PDB entry 4RF8 | X-ray diffraction, 2.17 A resolution | chain A

== Chain A ==
Name: Arginine kinase
Organism: Anthopleura japonica
Notes: EC 2.7.3.3
UniProtKB: O15992 (KARG_ANTJA); residue numbers follow UniProt; this construct covers 1-715
Amino-acid sequence (718 residues; row label = number of the first residue in the row; numbers below 1 keep their minus sign (Gly-2 is residue -2)):
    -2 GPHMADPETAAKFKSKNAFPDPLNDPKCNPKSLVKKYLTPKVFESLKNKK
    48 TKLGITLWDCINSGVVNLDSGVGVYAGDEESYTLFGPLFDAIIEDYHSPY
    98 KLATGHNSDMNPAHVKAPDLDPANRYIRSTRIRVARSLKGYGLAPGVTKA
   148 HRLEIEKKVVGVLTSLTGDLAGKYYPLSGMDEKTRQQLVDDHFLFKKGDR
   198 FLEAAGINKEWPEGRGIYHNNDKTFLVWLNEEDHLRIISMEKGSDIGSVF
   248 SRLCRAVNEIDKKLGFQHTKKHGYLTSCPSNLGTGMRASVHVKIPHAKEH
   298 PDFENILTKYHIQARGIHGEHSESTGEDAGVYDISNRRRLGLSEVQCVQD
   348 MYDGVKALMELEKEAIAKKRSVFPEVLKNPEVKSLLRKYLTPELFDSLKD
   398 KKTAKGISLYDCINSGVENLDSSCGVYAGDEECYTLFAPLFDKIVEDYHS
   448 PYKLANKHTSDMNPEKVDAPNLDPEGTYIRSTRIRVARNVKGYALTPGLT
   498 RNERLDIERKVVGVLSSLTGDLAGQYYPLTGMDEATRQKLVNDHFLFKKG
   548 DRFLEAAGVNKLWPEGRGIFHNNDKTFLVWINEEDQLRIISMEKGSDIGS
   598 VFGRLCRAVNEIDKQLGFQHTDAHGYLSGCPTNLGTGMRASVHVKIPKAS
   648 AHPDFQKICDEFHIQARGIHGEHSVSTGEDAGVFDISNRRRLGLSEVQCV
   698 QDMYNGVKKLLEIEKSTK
Not modelled in the structure: -2 to 2, 315-324, 666-680, 714-715
Construct notes: expression tag (-2 to 0)
UniProt features mapped onto this chain:
  - binding site (substrate): Gly68 to Tyr72, Glu229, Cys275, Glu317
  - binding site (ATP): Ser126 to Arg130, His189, Arg233, Arg284 to His288, Arg312 to Glu317
Small-molecule neighbours: ADP (adenosine-5'-diphosphate): Ser126, Thr127, Arg128, Arg130, Arg284, Ser286, Val287, His288, Asp330

== Summary ==
Bound to chain A: ADP. UniProt lists 8 substrate-binding residues and 18 ATP-binding residues.
Chain A is Arginine kinase (Anthopleura japonica); the structure, Crystal structure of double-domain arginine
kinase from Anthopleura japonicas in complex with ADP, was determined by X-ray diffraction (same publication
as 4RF6, 4RF7 and 4RF9).
